Entry 9AYS (electron microscopy, 4.60 A resolution (low resolution: residue-level contacts below are approximate; hydrogen-bond / salt-bridge calls are withheld)); this record covers chains B and F of the 12 polymer chains in the assembly.

Chain B (and F):
Protein: Transmembrane protein gp41
From: Human immunodeficiency virus 1
Notes: chain F of this document is another copy of the same molecule, construct and numbering; everything in this record applies to it too
UniProtKB: Q2N0S6 (Q2N0S6_9HIV1); residues 510-664 here correspond to UniProt positions 507-661 (UniProt number = residue number - 3)
Amino-acid sequence (155 residues; row label = number of the first residue in the row):
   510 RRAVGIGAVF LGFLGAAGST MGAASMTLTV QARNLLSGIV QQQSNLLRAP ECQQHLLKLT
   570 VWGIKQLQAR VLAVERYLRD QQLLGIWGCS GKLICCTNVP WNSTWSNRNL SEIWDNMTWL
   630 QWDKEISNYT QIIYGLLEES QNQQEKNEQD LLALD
Unresolved in the structure: 510-520, 664 (chain F: 510-518, 662-664)
Differences from the reference sequence: conflict Arg510 (Lys507 in Q2N0S6), Pro559 (Ile556 in Q2N0S6), Cys561 (Ala558 in Q2N0S6), Cys605 (Thr602 in Q2N0S6), Thr613 (Ser610 in Q2N0S6)
Cystine bridges: Cys598-Cys604
Glycans and other covalent adducts: N-acetylglucosamine (NAG) linked to Asn611, Asn637

Chain B / chain F interface:
Residue-residue contacts - 26 pairs, chain B then chain F:
  Thr538(B) with Asn651(F)
  Leu544(B) with Gln591(F)
  Leu545(B) with Leu587(F)
  Ile548(B) with Glu584(F); Leu587(F); Arg588(F); Gln591(F)
  Val549(B) with Leu592(F)
  Gln552(B) with Leu581(F); Glu584(F)
  Gln562(B) with Gln577(F)
  Leu566(B) with Val570(F); Ile573(F); Lys574(F)
  Thr569(B) with Thr569(F)
  Ile573(B) with Ile573(F)
  Leu576(B) with Leu576(F); Gln577(F); Val580(F)
  Arg579(B) with Val580(F); Glu584(F)
  Val583(B) with Leu587(F)
  Tyr586(B) with Leu587(F); Gln591(F)
  Leu602(B) with Glu654(F)
  Ile603(B) with Leu661(F)
Interface residues without a listed pair, chain B (20 interface residues in all): Leu556, Leu565, Gly572, Gly600
Interface residues without a listed pair, chain F (18 interface residues in all): Val583, Gln658

Overview:
Chain B and chain F form an interface of 20 and 18 residues respectively. N-acetylglucosamine is covalently
linked to Asn611(B) and Asn637(B).
Both chains are Transmembrane protein gp41 (Human immunodeficiency virus 1). Entry 9AYS (HIV BG505.v5.2
(N289/N241) SOSIP Env in Complex with V5, gp120-Interface, and Anti-Immune Complex pAbs from Rh.33203) was
determined by electron microscopy (same publication as 9ATZ, 9AXD, 9AXI, 9AXK, 9AY6 and 9AYV).
